7L0X - chains A and B of the 60 polymer chains in the assembly; structure by electron microscopy, 2.51 A resolution.

[Chain A (and B)]
Molecule: VP2
Organism: Human bocavirus 2
Notes: chain B of this document is another copy of the same molecule, construct and numbering; everything in this record applies to it too
UniProtKB: B9UYL6 (B9UYL6_HBOC2); residue numbers follow UniProt; this construct covers 23-538
Amino-acid sequence (516 residues; numbered 23 to 538; the number before each row is that of its first residue):
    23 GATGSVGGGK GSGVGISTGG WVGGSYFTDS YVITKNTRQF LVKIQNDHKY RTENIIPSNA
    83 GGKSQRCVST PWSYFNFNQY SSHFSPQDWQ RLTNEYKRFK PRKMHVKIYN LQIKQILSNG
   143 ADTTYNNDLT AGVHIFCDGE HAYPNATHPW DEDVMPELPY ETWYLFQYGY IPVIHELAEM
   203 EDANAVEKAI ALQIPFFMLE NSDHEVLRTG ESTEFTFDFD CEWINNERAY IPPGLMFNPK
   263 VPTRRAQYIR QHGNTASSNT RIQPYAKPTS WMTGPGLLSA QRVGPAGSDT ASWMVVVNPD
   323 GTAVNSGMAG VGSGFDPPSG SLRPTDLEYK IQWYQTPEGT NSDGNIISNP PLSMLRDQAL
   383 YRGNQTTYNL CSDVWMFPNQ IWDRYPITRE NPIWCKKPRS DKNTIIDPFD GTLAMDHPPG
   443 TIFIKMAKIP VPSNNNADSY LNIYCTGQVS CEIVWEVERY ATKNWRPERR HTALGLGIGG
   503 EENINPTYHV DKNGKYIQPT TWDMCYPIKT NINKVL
From the paper describing this entry:
  - conformationally variable residues (loop rearrangement, side-chain flip): Ala24 to Gly29, Lys129, Phe239, Lys262, Tyr462
  - post-translational modification sites: His70, Cys89, His127, Cys159, Cys243, Cys393, Cys417, His493
  - contacts within the chain: His156-His226

[How chain A and chain B interact]
Residue-residue contacts - 110 pairs, chain A then chain B:
  Ser34(A) - Gly31(B)  hydrogen bond (side chain-backbone)
  Ser34(A) - Ile38(B)
  Lys71(A) - Asn515(B)
  Tyr72(A) - Tyr182(B)  hydrophobic
  Tyr72(A) - Val512(B)
  Tyr72(A) - Gly516(B)
  Arg73(A) - Asp513(B)
  Arg73(A) - Lys514(B)
  Arg73(A) - Gly516(B)
  Thr74(A) - His511(B)
  Thr74(A) - Val512(B)  hydrogen bond (side chain-backbone)
  Thr74(A) - Asp513(B)  hydrogen bond (backbone-backbone)
  Thr74(A) - Lys514(B)  hydrogen bond (backbone-backbone)
  Glu75(A) - Lys514(B)
  Asn76(A) - Glu504(B)
  Arg88(A) - Glu504(B)  salt bridge
  Arg88(A) - Ile506(B)
  Arg88(A) - Asn507(B)  hydrogen bond
  Gln137(A) - Tyr147(B)  hydrogen bond (side chain-backbone)
  Asp150(A) - Asn149(B)
  Leu151(A) - Val36(B)
  Leu151(A) - Gly37(B)
  Leu151(A) - Asn149(B)
  Thr152(A) - Val36(B)
  Thr152(A) - Gln134(B)  hydrogen bond (backbone-side chain)
  Thr152(A) - Asn149(B)  hydrogen bond
  Thr152(A) - Leu151(B)
  Thr152(A) - Thr231(B)
  Ala153(A) - Gln134(B)
  His156(A) - Trp43(B)
  His156(A) - Gln470(B)  hydrogen bond
  Ala200(A) - Ile506(B)
  Met202(A) - Asn505(B)
  Lys210(A) - Leu498(B)
  Lys210(A) - Ile500(B)
  Ala211(A) - Leu496(B)  hydrophobic
  Ala213(A) - Ile500(B)  hydrophobic
  Ala213(A) - Pro508(B)
  Leu214(A) - Ala495(B)
  Leu214(A) - Leu496(B)
  Leu214(A) - Leu498(B)
  Leu214(A) - Gly499(B)
  Leu214(A) - Ile500(B)  hydrophobic
  Pro217(A) - His511(B)
  Phe218(A) - His511(B)
  Phe218(A) - Val512(B)  hydrophobic
  Met220(A) - Leu180(B)  hydrophobic
  Met220(A) - Pro181(B)
  Met220(A) - Tyr182(B)  hydrophobic
  Glu222(A) - Trp43(B)  hydrogen bond (backbone-side chain)
  Glu222(A) - Gly45(B)
  Glu222(A) - Pro181(B)
  Glu222(A) - Tyr182(B)
  Asn223(A) - Gly45(B)
  Asn223(A) - Gly46(B)  hydrogen bond (backbone-backbone)
  Ser224(A) - Trp43(B)
  Ser224(A) - Val44(B)
  Ser224(A) - Gly45(B)  hydrogen bond (backbone-backbone)
  Asp225(A) - Trp43(B)
  Asp225(A) - Val44(B)
  Asp225(A) - Gly45(B)  hydrogen bond (side chain-backbone)
  Asp225(A) - Lys57(B)  salt bridge
  His226(A) - Gly42(B)
  His226(A) - Trp43(B)  hydrogen bond (backbone-backbone)
  Glu227(A) - Gly23(B)
  Glu227(A) - Val28(B)
  Val228(A) - Ser39(B)  hydrogen bond (backbone-side chain)
  Val228(A) - Gly41(B)
  Val228(A) - Gly42(B)
  Val228(A) - Trp43(B)
  Val228(A) - Asn132(B)
  Arg230(A) - Gly35(B)
  Arg230(A) - Val36(B)  hydrogen bond (side chain-backbone)
  Arg230(A) - Gly37(B)
  Arg230(A) - Ile38(B)  hydrogen bond (side chain-backbone)
  Arg230(A) - Ser39(B)
  Arg230(A) - Asn132(B)
  Arg230(A) - Leu133(B)  hydrogen bond (side chain-backbone)
  Arg230(A) - Thr231(B)  hydrogen bond (side chain-backbone)
  Thr231(A) - Gly37(B)
  Gly232(A) - Gly37(B)  hydrogen bond (backbone-backbone)
  Glu233(A) - Gly30(B)
  Glu233(A) - Gly37(B)
  Glu233(A) - Ile38(B)
  Glu233(A) - Ser39(B)  hydrogen bond (side chain-backbone)
  Ser234(A) - Val28(B)
  Ser234(A) - Gly29(B)  hydrogen bond (backbone-backbone)
  Ser234(A) - Gly30(B)
  Thr235(A) - Ser27(B)
  Glu236(A) - Gly26(B)
  Glu236(A) - Ser27(B)  hydrogen bond (backbone-backbone)
  Thr238(A) - Thr25(B)  hydrogen bond
  Lys450(A) - Gln61(B)
  Lys450(A) - Tyr182(B)  hydrogen bond (side chain-backbone)
  Ile451(A) - Gln134(B)
  Pro452(A) - Gln61(B)
  Pro452(A) - Leu63(B)  hydrophobic
  Pro452(A) - Thr184(B)
  Pro452(A) - Tyr466(B)  hydrogen bond (backbone-side chain)
  Pro452(A) - Thr468(B)
  Val453(A) - Leu63(B)
  Val453(A) - Tyr147(B)
  Val453(A) - Tyr466(B)
  Pro454(A) - Leu63(B)
  Pro454(A) - Tyr466(B)  hydrophobic
  Ser455(A) - Lys65(B)
  Asp460(A) - Tyr186(B)  hydrogen bond
  Tyr462(A) - Thr184(B)  hydrogen bond
  Leu463(A) - Lys136(B)
  Leu463(A) - Tyr147(B)  hydrophobic
Interface residues without a listed pair, chain A (56 interface residues in all): Val36, His70, Val90, Asn141, Gly154, Glu201, Ile216, Leu229, Ala459
Interface residues without a listed pair, chain B (59 interface residues in all): Ile138, Asp144, Glu183, Tyr510

[In short]
56 residues of chain A and 59 residues of chain B are in contact; the contacts include 28 hydrogen bonds and 2
salt bridges. Polar contacts include Arg88(A)-Glu504(B), Asp225(A)-Lys57(B) and Ser34(A)-Gly31(B). The paper
reports modification sites His70(A), Cys89(A) and His127(A) among others; conformational variability at
Ala24(A), Lys129(A) and Phe239(A) among others.
Chain A and chain B are both VP2 (Human bocavirus 2); the structure, Human Bocavirus 2 (pH 2.6), was
determined by electron microscopy together with 7L0U, 7L0V, 7L0W and 7L0Y from the same study.
